Entry 3WH0 (X-ray diffraction, 1.60 A resolution); this record covers chain A.

[Chain A]
Protein: Peptidyl-prolyl cis-trans isomerase NIMA-interacting 1
Organism: Homo sapiens
Notes: EC 5.2.1.8
UniProt: Q13526 (PIN1_HUMAN); numbering as in UniProt (aligned over 1-163)
Chain sequence (163 residues; row label = number of the first residue in the row):
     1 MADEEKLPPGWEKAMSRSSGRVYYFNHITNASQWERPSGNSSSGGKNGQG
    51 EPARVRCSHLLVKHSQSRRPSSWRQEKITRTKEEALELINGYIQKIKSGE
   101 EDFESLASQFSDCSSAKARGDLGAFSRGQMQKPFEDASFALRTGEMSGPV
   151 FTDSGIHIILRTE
Unresolved in the structure: 1-6, 39-50
Sequence notes: engineered mutation A14 (Arg in Q13526)
Small-molecule neighbours:
  - 1,4,7,10,13,16-hexaoxacyclooctadecane (O4B), molecule 1: Y23, S32, Q33, W34, I93, K97
  - 1,4,7,10,13,16-hexaoxacyclooctadecane (O4B), molecule 2: W73, S114, K117
Swiss-Prot annotation at these positions:
  - modified residue: S43 (Phosphoserine), K46 (N6-acetyllysine), S71 (Phosphoserine), S108 (Phosphoserine)
  - mutagenesis: Y23 (Y23A: Reduced affinity for KIF20B), W34 (W34A: Loss of binding to phosphorylated target proteins, including to phosphorylated RBBP8/CtIP ...), K63 (K63A: Loss of peptidyl-prolyl cis/trans isomerase activity. No effect on the interaction with IRAK3/IRAK-M. Abolishes IL33-mediated increase of IRAK3/IRAK-M protein levels), S71 (S71D/E: Loss of peptidyl-prolyl cis/trans isomerase activity, nuclear localization and cellular function), C113 (C113A: Loss of peptidyl-prolyl cis/trans isomerase activity; decrease in DNA repair of double-strand breaks by homologous recombination slightly less efficient than that observed with wild-type ...)
What the authors report for this chain:
  - binding site for 1,4,7,10,13,16-hexaoxacyclooctadecane: K97

[In short]
Chain A binds 1,4,7,10,13,16-hexaoxacyclooctadecane. From UniProt: 5 mutagenesis sites. The paper reports a
binding site for 1,4,7,10,13,16-hexaoxacyclooctadecane at K97.
Chain A is Peptidyl-prolyl cis-trans isomerase NIMA-interacting 1 (Homo sapiens); the structure, Structure of
Pin1 Complex with 18-crown-6, was determined by X-ray diffraction (same publication as 3WHM and 3WUR).
